4GLJ - chain A; structure by X-ray diffraction, 1.90 A resolution.

# Chain A
Molecule: RsfP
Organism: uncultured bacterium
UniProtKB: C6KFA4 (C6KFA4_9BACT); residue numbers follow UniProt; this construct covers 1-297
Chain sequence (297 residues; row label = number of the first residue in the row):
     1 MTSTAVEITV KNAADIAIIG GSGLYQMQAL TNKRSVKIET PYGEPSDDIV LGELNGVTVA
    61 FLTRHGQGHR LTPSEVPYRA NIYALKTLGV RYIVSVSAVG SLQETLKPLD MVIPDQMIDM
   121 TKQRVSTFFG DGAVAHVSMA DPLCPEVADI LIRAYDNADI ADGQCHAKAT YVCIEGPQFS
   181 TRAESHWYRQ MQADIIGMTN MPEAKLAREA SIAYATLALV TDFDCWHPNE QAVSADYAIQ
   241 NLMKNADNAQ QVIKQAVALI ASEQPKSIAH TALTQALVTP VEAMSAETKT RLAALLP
Unresolved in the structure: 1-10
Ligand contacts:
  - RHB (N-[9-(2-carboxyphenyl)-6-(diethylamino)-3H-xanthen-3-ylidene]-N-ethylethanaminium), molecule 1: S22, Y25, H65, H69, P73, A98, H136, F179, M198, T199, T221, I239, L242, M243, Q275, A276, L277, V278
  - RHB, molecule 2: A98, V99, G100, S138, A140, I174, F179, I196, G197, M198, T221, D222, F223, D224, C225, H227, N229, S234, Y237, A238, I239, L242
From the paper describing this entry:
  - conformationally variable residues (loop rearrangement): I19 to L30, D222 to D236
  - mutagenesis - S22A: unchanged binding to RHB
  - mutagenesis - D222A, D224A: abolished binding to RHB
  - binding site for RHB: D222 to D236

# Summary
Bound to chain A: compound RHB. From the paper: a binding site for RHB at D222; D222A and D224A abolish
binding to RHB.
Chain A is RsfP (uncultured bacterium); the structure, Crystal structure of methylthioadenosine phosphorylase
in complex with rhodamine B, was determined by X-ray diffraction together with 4GLF from the same study.
